Entry 7KSV (X-ray diffraction, 1.64 A resolution); this record covers chains A and T of the 4 polymer chains in the assembly.

Chain A:
Protein: DNA-directed DNA/RNA polymerase mu
Source organism: Homo sapiens
Notes: EC 2.7.7.7
UniProt: Q9NP87 (DPOLM_HUMAN); numbering as in UniProt; present here: 132-397, 410-494
Chain sequence (356 residues; numbered 127 to 494; 12 numbers in that range are skipped by the numbering (no residue carries them; nothing is unmodelled there); the number before each row is that of its first residue):
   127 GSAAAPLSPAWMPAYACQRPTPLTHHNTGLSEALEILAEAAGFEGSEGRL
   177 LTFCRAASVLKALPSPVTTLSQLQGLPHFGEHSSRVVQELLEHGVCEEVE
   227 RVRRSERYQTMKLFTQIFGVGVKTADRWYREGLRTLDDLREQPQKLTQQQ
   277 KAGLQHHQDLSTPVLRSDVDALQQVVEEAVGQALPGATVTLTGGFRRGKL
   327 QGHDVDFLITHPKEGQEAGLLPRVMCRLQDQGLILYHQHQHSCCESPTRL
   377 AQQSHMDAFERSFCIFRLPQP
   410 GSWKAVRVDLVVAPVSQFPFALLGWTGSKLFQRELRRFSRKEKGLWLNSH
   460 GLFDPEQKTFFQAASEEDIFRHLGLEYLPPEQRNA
Unresolved in the structure: 127-137, 365-384
Covalent attachments: 2,3-dihydroxy-1,4-dithiobutane (DTT) linked to Cys180, Cys352
Differences from the reference sequence: expression tag (127-131); engineered mutation Gly410 (Pro in Q9NP87)
Metal / ion sites: Mn2+ site 1: His208 (shared with 1 residue of chain D); Mn2+ site 2 near His219 (its only coordinating residue here); Na+: Thr241, Ile243, Val246 (shared with 1 residue of chain P); Mn2+ site 3: Asp330, Asp332, Asp418 (shared with 1 residue of chain P); Mn2+ site 4: Asp330, Asp332 (together with glycolic acid) (shared with 1 residue of chain P); Mn2+ site 5: Glu386, His459
Residues lining bound ligands: glycolic acid (GOA): Gly319, Gly320, Arg323, Asp330, Asp332
Swiss-Prot annotation at these positions:
  - region: Arg323 to Asp332 (Involved in ssDNA binding)
  - binding site (Mg(2+)): Asp330, Asp332, Asp418
  - site: Gly433 (Responsible for the low discrimination between dNTP and rNTP)
Reported in the primary citation:
  - mutagenesis - K438D: unchanged catalytic activity on presence of Mn2+
  - mutagenesis - R445A: increased catalytic activity on dGTP misinsertion
  - mutagenesis - K438D: decreased catalytic activity on Mg2+-dependent dGTP:At
  - mutagenesis - K438D (23-fold): decreased catalytic activity on :Ct insertion

Chain T:
Molecule: 9-nt DNA strand
Sequence (9 nucleotides; numbered 1 to 9; the number before each row is that of its first residue):
     1 CGGCCTACG
Metal / ion sites: Mn2+ near DG2 (its only coordinating residue here)

Interface between chain A and chain T:
Residue-residue contacts - 22 pairs, chain A then chain T:
  Gly174(A) - DC4(T)  base contact
  Leu177(A) - DC4(T)  phosphate contact
  Leu177(A) - DC5(T)  phosphate contact
  Phe385(A) - DG9(T)  phosphate contact
  Glu386(A) - DC8(T)  sugar contact
  Glu386(A) - DG9(T)  hydrogen bond to the phosphate
  Arg387(A) - DA7(T)  hydrogen bond to the base
  Arg387(A) - DC8(T)  hydrogen bond to the sugar
  Arg387(A) - DG9(T)  hydrogen bond to the phosphate
  Phe389(A) - DG9(T)  sugar contact
  Arg442(A) - DC5(T)  salt bridge to the phosphate
  Arg445(A) - DC5(T)  hydrogen bond to the base
  Arg445(A) - DT6(T)  hydrogen bond to the base
  Arg446(A) - DC5(T)  sugar contact
  Arg449(A) - DT6(T)  salt bridge to the phosphate
  Lys450(A) - DG3(T)  hydrogen bond to the phosphate
  Lys450(A) - DC4(T)  salt bridge to the phosphate
  Leu456(A) - DT6(T)  sugar contact
  Asn457(A) - DT6(T)  phosphate contact
  Asn457(A) - DA7(T)  hydrogen bond to the phosphate
  His459(A) - DA7(T)  phosphate contact
  His459(A) - DC8(T)  phosphate contact
Interface residues without a listed pair, chain A (17 interface residues in all): Arg181, Gln364, Lys438

Overview:
The interface between chain A and chain T involves 17 residues on one side and 7 on the other; the contacts
include 8 hydrogen bonds and 3 salt bridges. Among the polar pairs are Arg387(A)-DA7(T), Arg445(A)-DC5(T) and
Arg445(A)-DT6(T). The paper reports that R445A of chain A increases catalytic activity on dGTP misinsertion;
K438D of chain A reduces catalytic activity on Mg2+-dependent dGTP:At.
Here chain A is DNA-directed DNA/RNA polymerase mu (Homo sapiens) and chain T is a 9-nt DNA strand. Entry 7KSV
(DNA Polymerase Mu, dGTP:Ct Product State Ternary Complex, 10 mM Mn2+ (960min)) was determined by X-ray
diffraction (same publication as 7KSS, 7KST, 7KSU, 7KSW, 7KSX, 7KSY and 25 further entries).
